PDB entry 6MUX | electron microscopy, 3.90 A resolution | chains P and Q of the 35 polymer chains in the assembly

# Chain P
Protein: 20S proteasome alpha-2 subunit
From: Plasmodium falciparum 3D7
Notes: EC 3.4.25.1
Reference sequence: C6KST3 (C6KST3_PLAF7); numbering as in UniProt (aligned over 1-235)
Sequence (235 residues; each row starts with the number of its first residue):
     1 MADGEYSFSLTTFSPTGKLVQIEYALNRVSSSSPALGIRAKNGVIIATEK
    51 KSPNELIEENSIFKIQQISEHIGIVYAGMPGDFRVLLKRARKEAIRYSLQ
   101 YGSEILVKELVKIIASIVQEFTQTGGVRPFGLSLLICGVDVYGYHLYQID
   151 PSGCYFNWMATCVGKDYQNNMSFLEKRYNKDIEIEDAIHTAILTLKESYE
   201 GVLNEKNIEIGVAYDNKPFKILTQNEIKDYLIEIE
Unresolved in the structure: 1-4, 234-235

# Chain Q
Protein: 20S proteasome alpha-3 subunit
From: Plasmodium falciparum 3D7
Notes: EC 3.4.25.1
Reference sequence: Q8IDG3 (Q8IDG3_PLAF7); residue numbers follow UniProt; this construct covers 1-246
Sequence (246 residues; numbered 1 to 246; the number before each row is that of its first residue):
     1 MARRYDSRTTTFSPEGRLYQVEYALEAINNASITIGLITKDGVILGADKV
    51 FISKLIDKANNYEKIYKIDKHIFCGVAGLNADANILINQSRLYAQRYLYN
   101 YNEVQPVSQLVVQICDIKQSYTQYGGLRPYGVSFLIGGYDTKDGYQLYHT
   151 DPSGNYSGWFATAIGTNNLTASSVLKQEWKNDMTLEEGLLLALKTLAKST
   201 DTEIPKSEKIELAYLTNKDGEVYQKYLTEKEIEELIKLYTQKYIKE
Unresolved in the structure: 1

# Interface between chain P and chain Q
Pairs across the interface - 58 pairs, chain P then chain Q:
  Glu5(P) - Ala2(Q)  hydrogen bond (side chain-backbone)
  Glu5(P) - Arg3(Q)
  Phe8(P) - Tyr5(Q)
  Phe8(P) - Asp6(Q)
  Ser9(P) - Asp6(Q)
  Ser9(P) - Gly126(Q)
  Ser9(P) - Leu127(Q)
  Ser9(P) - Arg128(Q)
  Thr11(P) - Arg128(Q)
  Thr12(P) - Ser7(Q)
  Thr12(P) - Thr9(Q)
  Thr12(P) - Gln20(Q)  hydrogen bond
  Phe13(P) - Gln20(Q)  hydrogen bond (backbone-side chain)
  Phe13(P) - Ala24(Q)  hydrophobic
  Ser14(P) - Tyr23(Q)
  Pro15(P) - Tyr23(Q)  hydrophobic
  Pro15(P) - Glu26(Q)
  Thr16(P) - Glu26(Q)
  Gly17(P) - Tyr23(Q)
  Gly17(P) - Glu26(Q)
  Gly17(P) - Ala27(Q)
  Leu19(P) - Leu79(Q)  hydrophobic
  Leu19(P) - Arg128(Q)
  Lys108(P) - Asn61(Q)  hydrogen bond
  Ser116(P) - Ile85(Q)
  Gln119(P) - Ala81(Q)  hydrogen bond (side chain-backbone)
  Gln119(P) - Asp82(Q)
  Gln119(P) - Ile85(Q)
  Gln119(P) - Arg128(Q)
  Thr122(P) - Arg128(Q)
  Gln123(P) - Asp82(Q)
  Gln123(P) - Tyr121(Q)
  Gln123(P) - Leu127(Q)
  Gln123(P) - Arg128(Q)
  Gln123(P) - Tyr130(Q)  hydrogen bond
  Gly125(P) - Leu127(Q)
  Tyr147(P) - Asn61(Q)  hydrogen bond
  Ser152(P) - Ala81(Q)
  Cys154(P) - Glu63(Q)
  Cys154(P) - Asn80(Q)
  Cys154(P) - Ala81(Q)
  Tyr155(P) - Glu63(Q)
  Tyr155(P) - Asn84(Q)
  Phe156(P) - Ile52(Q)  hydrophobic
  Phe156(P) - Glu63(Q)
  Asn157(P) - Ile56(Q)
  Asn157(P) - Asp57(Q)
  Asn157(P) - Asn61(Q)
  Trp158(P) - Ile52(Q)  hydrophobic
  Trp158(P) - Leu55(Q)
  Trp158(P) - Ile56(Q)  hydrophobic
  Met159(P) - Leu55(Q)  hydrogen bond (backbone-backbone)
  Met159(P) - Asp57(Q)
  Met159(P) - Lys58(Q)
  Ala160(P) - Leu55(Q)
  Met171(P) - Ser53(Q)
  Glu175(P) - Lys54(Q)  hydrogen bond (backbone-side chain)
  Tyr178(P) - Leu55(Q)  hydrophobic
Interface residues without a listed pair, chain P (35 interface residues in all): Ser7, Leu10, Lys112, Thr124, Gly153, Lys180
Interface residues without a listed pair, chain Q (36 interface residues in all): Asn30, Arg91, Gly125, Pro129, Gly131

# In short
Chain P and chain Q form an interface of 35 and 36 residues respectively; the contacts include 9 hydrogen
bonds. Polar contacts include Glu5(P)-Ala2(Q), Thr12(P)-Gln20(Q) and Phe13(P)-Gln20(Q).
Here chain P is 20S proteasome alpha-2 subunit and chain Q is 20S proteasome alpha-3 subunit, both from
Plasmodium falciparum 3D7. Entry 6MUX (The structure of the Plasmodium falciparum 20S proteasome in complex
with one PA28 activator) was determined by electron microscopy, deposited together with 6DFK, 6MUV and 6MUW.
